PDB entry 5VE3 | X-ray diffraction, 1.79 A resolution | chain B

== Chain B ==
Name: BpPRF
Organism: Paraburkholderia phytofirmans (strain DSM 17436 / LMG 22146 / PsJN)
Notes: EC 1.13.11.18, 2.8.1.1
UniProt: B2TEQ2 (B2TEQ2_PARPJ); numbering as in UniProt (aligned over 1-353)
Amino-acid sequence (373 residues; row label = number of the first residue in the row; numbers below 1 keep their minus sign (Met-19 is residue -19)):
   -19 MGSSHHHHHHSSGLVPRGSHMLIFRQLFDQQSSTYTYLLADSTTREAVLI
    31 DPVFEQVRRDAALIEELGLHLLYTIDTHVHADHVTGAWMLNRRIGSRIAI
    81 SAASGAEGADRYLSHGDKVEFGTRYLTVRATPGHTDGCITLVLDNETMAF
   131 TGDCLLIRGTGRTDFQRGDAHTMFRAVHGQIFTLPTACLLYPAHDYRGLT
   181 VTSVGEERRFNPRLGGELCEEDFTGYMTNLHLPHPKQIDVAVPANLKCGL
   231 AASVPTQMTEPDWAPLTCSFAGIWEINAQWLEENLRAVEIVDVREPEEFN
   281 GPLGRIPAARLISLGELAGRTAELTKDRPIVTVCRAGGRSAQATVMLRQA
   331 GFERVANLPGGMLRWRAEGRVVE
Not modelled in the structure: -19 to -3, 232-239
Modified residues: Cys314 (S-mercaptocysteine; CSS)
Construct notes: expression tag (-19 to 0)
Ion coordination: Fe ion: His58, His114, Asp133
What the authors report for this chain:
  - post-translational modification sites: Cys314
  - catalytic residues: Cys314
  - mutagenesis - C314S (29-fold): decreased catalytic activity (PDO activity)
  - mutagenesis - C314S: abolished catalytic activity (sulfurtransferase activity)
  - mutagenesis - C314S: unchanged stability
  - mutagenesis - C314S (5-fold): decreased catalytic activity on GSSH
  - specificity-determining residues: Ala316, Arg319 (proposed by the authors, not directly observed)

== Overview ==
The Fe ion site is built by His58, His114 and Asp133. From the paper: the catalytic residue Cys314; C314S
reduces catalytic activity (PDO activity).
Chain B is BpPRF (Paraburkholderia phytofirmans (strain DSM 17436 / LMG 22146 / PsJN)); the structure, Crystal
structure of wild-type persulfide dioxygenase-rhodanese fusion protein from Burkholderia phytofirmans, was
determined by X-ray diffraction, deposited together with 5VE4 and 5VE5.
